Entry 4WP7 (X-ray diffraction, 1.80 A resolution); this record covers chain A.

Chain A:
Molecule: Retinal dehydrogenase 1
Source organism: Homo sapiens
Notes: EC 1.2.1.36
UniProt: P00352 (AL1A1_HUMAN); residues 1-501 here = UniProt positions 1-501
Amino-acid sequence (501 residues; numbered 1 to 501; the number before each row is that of its first residue):
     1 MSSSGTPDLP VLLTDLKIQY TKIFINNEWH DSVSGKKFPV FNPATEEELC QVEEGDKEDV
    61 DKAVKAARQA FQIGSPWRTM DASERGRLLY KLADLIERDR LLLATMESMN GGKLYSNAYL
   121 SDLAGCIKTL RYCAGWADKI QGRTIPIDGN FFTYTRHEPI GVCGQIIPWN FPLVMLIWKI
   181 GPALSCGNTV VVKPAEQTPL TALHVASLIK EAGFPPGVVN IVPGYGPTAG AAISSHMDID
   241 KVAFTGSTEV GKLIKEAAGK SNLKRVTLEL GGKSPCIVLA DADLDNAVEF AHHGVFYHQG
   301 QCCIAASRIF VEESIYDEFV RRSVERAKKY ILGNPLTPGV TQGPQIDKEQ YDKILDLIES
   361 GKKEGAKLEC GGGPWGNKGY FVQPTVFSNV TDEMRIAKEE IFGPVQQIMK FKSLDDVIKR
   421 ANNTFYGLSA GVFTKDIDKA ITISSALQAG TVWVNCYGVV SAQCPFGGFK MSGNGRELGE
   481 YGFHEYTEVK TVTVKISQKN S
Unresolved in the structure: 1-7
Differences from the reference sequence: engineered mutation S121 (Asn in P00352)
Small-molecule neighbours: 3SR (8-{[4-(furan-2-ylcarbonyl)piperazin-1-yl]methyl}-1,3-dimethyl-7-(3-methylbutyl)-3,7-dihydro-1H-purine-2,6-dione): S121, G125, K128, T129, F171, V174, M175, W178, H293, G294, Y297, C302, C303, I304, Y457, G458, V460, S461, A462, F466
Swiss-Prot annotation at these positions:
  - active site: E269 (Proton acceptor), C303 (Nucleophile)
  - binding site (NAD(+)): I167 to N170, K193 to E196, G226, P227, G246, S247, E269 to G271, E349 to K353, E400 to F402
  - site: N170 (Transition state stabilizer)
  - modified residue: S2 (N-acetylserine), K91 (N6-acetyllysine), K128 (N6-acetyllysine), K252 (N6-acetyllysine), T337 (Phosphothreonine), K353 (N6-acetyllysine), K367 (N6-acetyllysine), K410 (N6-acetyllysine), S413 (Phosphoserine), K419 (N6-acetyllysine), K435 (N6-acetyllysine), K495 (N6-acetyllysine)
What the authors report for this chain:
  - binding site for 3SR: F171, W178, H293, Y297, C302, C303, G458, F466
  - specificity-determining residues: G458
  - mutagenesis - G458N: abolished binding to 3SR
  - mutagenesis - G458N: unchanged catalytic activity on acetaldehyde
  - mutagenesis - G458N (0.52 +/- 0.10 uM): unchanged binding to DEAB

Overview:
Chain A binds compound 3SR. UniProt lists active-site residues E269 and C303 and 23 NAD+-binding residues.
From the paper: a binding site for 3SR at F171, W178 and H293 among others; G458N abolishes binding to 3SR.
Chain A is Retinal dehydrogenase 1 (Homo sapiens); the structure, Structure of human ALDH1A1 with inhibitor
CM026, was determined by X-ray diffraction, deposited together with 4WPN and 4X4L.
